PDB entry 3GSN | X-ray diffraction, 2.80 A resolution | chains P and A of the 5 polymer chains in the assembly

Chain P:
Molecule: HCMV pp65 fragment 495-503 (NLVPMVATV)
Sequence (9 residues; row label = number of the first residue in the row):
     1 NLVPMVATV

Chain A:
Molecule: RA14 TCR alpha chain (TRAV24, TRAJ49)
From: Homo sapiens
Sequence (199 residues; each row starts with the number of its first residue):
     2 LNVEQSPQSL HVQEGDSTNF TCSFPSSNFY ALHWYRWETA KSPEALFVMT LNGDEKKKGR
    62 ISATLNTKEG YSYLYIKGSQ PEDSATYLCA RNTGNQFYFG TGTSLTVIPN IQNPDPAVYQ
   122 LRDSKSSDKS VCLFTDFDSQ TNVSQSKDSD AYITDKTVLD MRSMDFKSNS AVAWSNKSDF
   182 ACANAFNNSI IPEDTFFPS
Disulfides: Cys23-Cys90, Cys133-Cys183

Chain P / chain A interface:
Residue-residue contacts (9):
  Asn1(P) with Asn29(A)
  Pro4(P) with Asn29(A); Phe30(A); Tyr31(A), hydrophobic; Gly95(A)
  Met5(P) with Tyr31(A), hydrogen bond (backbone-side chain); Asn93(A); Gly95(A); Asn96(A)
Other interface residues (no listed pair), chain P (4 interface residues in all): Val3

Overview:
4 residues of chain P face 6 of chain A across their interface, with 1 hydrogen bond. The hydrogen-bonded pair
is Met5(P)-Tyr31(A).
Here chain P is HCMV pp65 fragment 495-503 (NLVPMVATV) and chain A is RA14 TCR alpha chain (TRAV24, TRAJ49)
(Homo sapiens). Entry 3GSN (Crystal structure of the public RA14 TCR in complex with the HCMV dominant
NLV/HLA-A2 epitope) was determined by X-ray diffraction, deposited together with 3GSO, 3GSQ, 3GSR, 3GSU, 3GSV,
3GSW and 3GSX.
